PDB entry 4JYI | X-ray diffraction, 1.90 A resolution | chains A and B of the 4 polymer chains in the assembly

Chain A (and B):
Molecule: Retinoic acid receptor beta
From: Homo sapiens
Notes: fragment: Ligand binding domain; chain B of this document is another copy of the same molecule, construct and numbering; everything in this record applies to it too
UniProt: P10826 (RARB_HUMAN); residues 169-414 here correspond to UniProt positions 176-421 (UniProt number = residue number + 7)
Amino-acid sequence (267 residues; each row starts with the number of its first residue):
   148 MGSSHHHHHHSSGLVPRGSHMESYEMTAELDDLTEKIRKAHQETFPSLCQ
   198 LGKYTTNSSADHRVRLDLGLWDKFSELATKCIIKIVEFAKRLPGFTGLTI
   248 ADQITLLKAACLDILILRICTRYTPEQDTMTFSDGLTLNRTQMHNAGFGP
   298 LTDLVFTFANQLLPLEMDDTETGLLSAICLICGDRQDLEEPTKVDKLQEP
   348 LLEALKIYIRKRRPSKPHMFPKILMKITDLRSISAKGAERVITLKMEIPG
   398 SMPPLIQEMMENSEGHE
Unresolved in the structure: 148-169, 409-414
Construct notes: expression tag (148-168)
Ligand contacts: JYI (3-chloro-4-[(E)-2-(5,5-dimethyl-8-phenyl-5,6-dihydronaphthalen-2-yl)ethenyl]benzoic acid): Phe192, Trp218, Phe221, Leu224, Ala225, Cys228, Leu259, Leu262, Ile263, Arg265, Ile266, Arg269, Phe279, Ser280, Gly294, Phe295, Leu298, Val302, Gly384, Arg387, Val388, Leu391, Ile403

Interface between chain A and chain B:
Pairs across the interface (23):
  Gln308(A) with Asp331(B), hydrogen bond (side chain-backbone)
  Asp331(A) with Gln308(B), hydrogen bond (backbone-side chain); Lys373(B), salt bridge; Asp376(B)
  Gln333(A) with Leu301(B)
  Asp342(A) with Lys369(B), salt bridge
  Glu346(A) with His365(B), salt bridge; Lys369(B), salt bridge
  Leu349(A) with Met372(B), hydrophobic
  Leu371(A) with Met372(B), hydrophobic
  Met372(A) with Leu371(B); Ile374(B), hydrophobic; Thr375(B)
  Lys373(A) with Asp331(B), salt bridge
  Ile374(A) with Met372(B), hydrophobic
  Thr375(A) with Ile374(B); Thr375(B); Arg378(B)
  Arg378(A) with Thr375(B); Asp376(B), salt bridge; Ser379(B), hydrogen bond
  Ser379(A) with Arg378(B)
  Ala382(A) with Ala382(B), hydrophobic
Also at the interface, not in a pair above, chain A (17 interface residues in all): Ile325, Phe367, Pro368
Also at the interface, not in a pair above, chain B (20 interface residues in all): Ile325, Gln345, Leu349, Phe367, Pro368, Lys383

Overview:
Chain A and chain B form an interface of 17 and 20 residues respectively; the contacts include 3 hydrogen
bonds and 6 salt bridges. Among the polar pairs are Asp331(A)-Lys373(B), Asp342(A)-Lys369(B) and
Glu346(A)-His365(B). Ligands of chain A: compound JYI.
Chain A and chain B are both Retinoic acid receptor beta (Homo sapiens); the structure, Crystal structure of
RARbeta LBD in complex with selective partial agonist BMS641
[3-chloro-4-[(E)-2-(5,5-dimethyl-8-phenyl-5,6-dihydronaphthalen-2-yl)ethenyl]benzoic acid], was determined by
X-ray diffraction, deposited together with 4JYG and 4JYH.
